7F1S - chains R and A of the 4 polymer chains in the assembly; structure by electron microscopy, 2.80 A resolution.

Chain R:
Name: C-C chemokine receptor type 5
Source organism: Homo sapiens
Reference sequence: P51681 (CCR5_HUMAN); residues 2-319 here = UniProt positions 2-319
Amino-acid sequence (367 residues; row label = number of the first residue in the row; numbers below 1 keep their minus sign (Gly-1 is residue -1)):
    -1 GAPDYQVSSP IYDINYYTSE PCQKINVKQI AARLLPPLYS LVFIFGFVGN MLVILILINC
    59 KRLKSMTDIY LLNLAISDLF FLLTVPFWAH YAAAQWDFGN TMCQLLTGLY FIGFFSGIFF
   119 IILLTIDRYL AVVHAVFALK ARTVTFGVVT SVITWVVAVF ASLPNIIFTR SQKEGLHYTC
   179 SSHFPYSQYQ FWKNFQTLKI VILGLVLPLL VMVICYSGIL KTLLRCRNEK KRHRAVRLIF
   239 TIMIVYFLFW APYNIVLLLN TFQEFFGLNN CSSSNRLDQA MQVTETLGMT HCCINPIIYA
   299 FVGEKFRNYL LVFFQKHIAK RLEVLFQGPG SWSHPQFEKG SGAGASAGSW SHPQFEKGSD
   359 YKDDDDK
Disordered / not traced: -1 to 32, 91-95, 314-365
Differences from the reference sequence: expression tag (-1 to 1, 320-365); engineered mutation Asn163 (Gly in P51681)
Swiss-Prot annotation at these positions:
  - modified residue (Sulfotyrosine): Tyr3, Tyr10, Tyr14, Tyr15
  - glycosylation (O-linked (GalNAc...) serine): Ser6, Ser7
  - natural variant: Tyr10 (Y10D: In INCCR5-71A), Arg31 (R31H: In INCCR5-72A), Pro34 (P34L: In TZCCR5-179), Arg60 (R60S: Risk factor for HIV-1), Lys62 (K62R: In UGCCR5-145B), Tyr68 (Y68H: In ZWCCR5-7), Asp95 (D95N: In MWCCR5-107), Gly97 (G97E: In INCCR5-467), Gly106 (G106R: Protects against HIV-1 infection), Leu122 (L122P: In ZWCCR5-7), Phe158 (F158S: In UGCCR5-145A), Tyr176 (Y176C: In KECCR5-116), 12 further natural variant entries in UniProt
  - mutagenesis: Tyr3 (Y3D: No sulfation and strongly decreases binding with CCL4 and CCL5; when associated with D-10; D-14 and D-15. Restores most CCL4 binding; when associated with D-10 and D-15 ...), Ser6 to Ser7 (Loss of molecular mass of 2 kDa compared to wild type when treated with O-glycosidase. Dramatically reduces binding with CCL4 ...), Ser6 (S6A: Strongly decreases CCL4 binding. No change in glycosylation status), Ser7 (S7A: No change in glycosylation status and binds CCL4 as efficiently as wild type), Tyr10 (Y10F: No sulfation and greatly decreases binding of CCL4 and CCL5; when associated with F-3; F-14 and F-15. Small loss of sulfation; when associated with F-14 and F-15), Tyr14 (Y14D: No sulfation and greatly decreased binding of CCL4 and CCL5; when associated with D-3; D-10 and D-14. No restoration of CCL4 binding; when associated with D-10 and D-15 ...), Tyr15 (Y15D: No sulfation and greatly decreased binding of CCL4 and CCL5; when associated with D-3; D-10 and D-14. Restored most CCL4 binding; when associated with D-3 and D-10 ...), Thr16 to Ser17 (Similar decrease in molecular mass when treated with O-glycosidase as for wild type. Loss of molecular mass of about 2 kDa as compared to wild type, dramatically reduces binding by CCL4 ...), Cys20 (C20A: Decreases to 40% surface expression. No effect on conformational integrity. Disrupts binding of CCL4. Decreases cell HIV infection), Cys101 (C101A: Decreases to 40% surface expression. Disrupts conformational integrity. Disrupts binding of CCL4. Decreases HIV cell infection), Cys178 (C178A: Decreases to 40% surface expression. Disrupts conformational integrity. Disrupts binding of CCL4. Decreases HIV cell infection), Cys269 (C269A: Decreases to 40% surface expression. No effect on conformational integrity. Disrupts binding of CCL4. Decreases cell HIV infection)
Disulfide bonds: Cys101-Cys178
From the paper describing this entry:
  - conformationally variable residues (side-chain flip): Trp86, Tyr108, Trp248, Tyr251
  - contacts within the chain: Thr82-Trp86, Thr82-Tyr108, Tyr108-Tyr251
  - mutagenesis - W86A, W86F, Y108F, A233D, Y251F: decreased signaling

Chain A:
Name: Guanine nucleotide-binding protein G(i) subunit alpha-1
Source organism: Homo sapiens
Reference sequence: P63096 (GNAI1_HUMAN); numbering as in UniProt (aligned over 1-354)
Amino-acid sequence (354 residues; row label = number of the first residue in the row):
     1 MGCTLSAEDK AAVERSKMID RNLREDGEKA AREVKLLLLG AGESGKCTIV KQMKIIHEAG
    61 YSEEECKQYK AVVYSNTIQS IIAIIRAMGR LKIDFGDSAR ADDARQLFVL AGAAEEGFMT
   121 AELAGVIKRL WKDSGVQACF NRSREYQLND SAAYYLNDLD RIAQPNYIPT QQDVLRTRVK
   181 TTGIVETHFT FKDLHFKMFD VTAQRSERKK WIHCFEGVTA IIFCVALSDY DLVLAEDEEM
   241 NRMHASMKLF DSICNNKWFT DTSIILFLNK KDLFEEKIKK SPLTICYPEY AGSNTYEEAA
   301 AYIQCQFEDL NKRKDTKEIY THFTCSTDTK NVQFVFDAVT DVIIKNNLKD CGLF
Disordered / not traced: 1-5, 56-181, 234-240
Differences from the reference sequence: engineered mutation Cys47 (Ser in P63096), Thr202 (Gly in P63096), Ala203 (Gly in P63096), Ala245 (Glu in P63096), Ser326 (Ala in P63096)
Swiss-Prot annotation at these positions:
  - region: Lys35 to Lys46, Thr48 (G1 motif), Asp173 to Thr181 (G2 motif), Phe196 to Val201, Gln204, Arg205 (G3 motif), Ile265 to Asp272 (G4 motif), Thr324, Cys325, Thr327 to Thr329 (G5 motif)
  - binding site (GTP): Glu43 to Lys46, Thr48, Ser151, Leu175 to Thr181, Asp200, Val201, Gln204, Asn269 to Asp272
  - binding site (Mg(2+)): Thr181
  - modified residue: Arg178 (ADP-ribosylarginine), Gln204 (Deamidated glutamine), Cys351 (ADP-ribosylcysteine)
  - lipidation: Gly2 (N-myristoyl glycine), Cys3 (S-palmitoyl cysteine)
  - natural variant: Gly40 (G40C: In NEDHISB; G40R: In NEDHISB), Gly45 (G45D: In NEDHISB), Thr48 (T48I: In NEDHISB; T48K: In NEDHISB), Gln52 (Q52P: In NEDHISB), Ser75 (deletion: In NEDHISB; uncertain significance), Gln172 (deletion: In NEDHISB), Asp173 (D173V: In NEDHISB), Glu186 to Phe189 (deletion: In NEDHISB; uncertain significance), Cys224 (C224Y: In NEDHISB), Lys270 (K270N: In NEDHISB; K270R: In NEDHISB), Asp272 (D272G: In NEDHISB), Val332 (V332E: In NEDHISB; uncertain significance)
  - mutagenesis: Gly42 (G42R: Abolishes switch to an activated conformation and dissociation from beta and gamma subunits upon GTP binding. Abolishes interaction with RGS family members), Glu116 (E116L: Enhances interaction (inactive GDP-bound) with RGS14), Gln147 (Q147L: Enhances interaction (inactive GDP-bound) with RGS14)

How chain R and chain A interact:
Residue-residue contacts (31):
  Arg126(R) with Cys351(A), hydrogen bond (side chain-backbone); Leu353(A)
  Ala129(R) with Ile344(A); Asn347(A), hydrogen bond (backbone-side chain); Cys351(A), hydrophobic
  Val130(R) with Ile344(A)
  Ala133(R) with Thr340(A); Ile344(A), hydrophobic
  Val134(R) with Lys192(A); Leu194(A), hydrophobic; Phe336(A), hydrophobic
  Leu137(R) with Arg32(A), hydrogen bond (backbone-side chain); Leu194(A), hydrophobic
  Lys138(R) with Arg32(A), hydrogen bond (backbone-side chain)
  Arg140(R) with Arg32(A); Asn347(A)
  Thr141(R) with Arg32(A)
  Arg223(R) with Asp341(A), salt bridge; Ile344(A)
  Cys224(R) with Lys345(A), hydrogen bond (backbone-side chain)
  Arg225(R) with Glu318(A); Ile319(A), hydrogen bond (side chain-backbone)
  Asn226(R) with Asp315(A), hydrogen bond (side chain-backbone)
  Lys229(R) with Phe354(A)
  Arg232(R) with Leu353(A), hydrogen bond (side chain-backbone); Phe354(A), hydrogen bond (side chain-backbone)
  Ala233(R) with Phe354(A), hydrophobic
  Val300(R) with Gly352(A); Phe354(A)
  Gly301(R) with Gly352(A)
  Glu302(R) with Phe354(A), hydrogen bond (backbone-backbone)
Also at the interface, not in a pair above, chain R (25 interface residues in all): Ser63, Thr65, Thr220, Leu221, Ile237, Tyr297
Also at the interface, not in a pair above, chain A (22 interface residues in all): Ala31, Tyr320, Ile343, Leu348, Lys349, Asp350

Overview:
Chain R and chain A form an interface of 25 and 22 residues respectively; the contacts include 10 hydrogen
bonds and 1 salt bridge. Polar contacts include Arg223(R)-Asp341(A), Arg126(R)-Cys351(A) and
Ala129(R)-Asn347(A). The paper reports that W86A, W86F and Y108F of chain R, among others, reduce signaling;
conformational variability at Trp86(R), Tyr108(R) and Trp248(R) among others; 5 substitutions were tested in
all.
Chain R is C-C chemokine receptor type 5 and chain A is Guanine nucleotide-binding protein G(i) subunit
alpha-1, both from Homo sapiens; the structure, Cryo-EM structure of the apo chemokine receptor CCR5 in
complex with Gi, was determined by electron microscopy (same publication as 7F1Q, 7F1R and 7F1T).
